PDB entry 9B2S | electron microscopy, 3.01 A resolution | chains D and J of the 11 polymer chains in the assembly

== Chain D ==
Name: Histone H2B 1.1
Organism: Xenopus laevis
UniProt: P02281 (H2B11_XENLA); residues 1-122 here correspond to UniProt positions 5-126 (UniProt number = residue number + 4)
Amino-acid sequence (123 residues; numbered 0 to 122; the number before each row is that of its first residue; numbering starts at 0):
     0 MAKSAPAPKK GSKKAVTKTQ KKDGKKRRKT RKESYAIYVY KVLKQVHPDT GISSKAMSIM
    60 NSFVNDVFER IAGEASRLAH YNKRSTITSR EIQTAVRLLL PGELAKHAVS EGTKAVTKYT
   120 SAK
Not modelled in the structure: 0-25
Differences from the reference sequence: initiating methionine (0); engineered mutation Thr29 (Ser33 in P02281)
UniProt features mapped onto this chain:
  - modified residue: Lys2 (N6-acetyllysine), Lys9 (N6-acetyllysine), Ser11 (Phosphoserine), Lys12 (N6-acetyllysine), Lys17 (N6-acetyllysine)
  - glycosylation: Ser109 (O-linked (GlcNAc) serine)
  - cross-link: Lys117 (Glycyl lysine isopeptide (Lys-Gly) (interchain with G-Cter in ubiquitin))

== Chain J ==
Molecule: 601 DNA
Organism: synthetic construct
Sequence (185 nucleotides; row label = number of the first residue in the row; numbers below 1 keep their minus sign (DG-92 is residue -92)):
   -92 GTCGCTGTTC GCGACCGGCA ATCGATGTAT ATATCTGACA CGTGCCTGGA GACTAGGGAG
   -32 TAATCCCCTT GGCGGTTAAA ACGCGGGGGA CAGCGCGTAC GTGCGTTTAA GCGGTGCTAG
    28 AGCTGTCTAC GACCAATTGA GCGGCCTCGG CACCGGGATT CTGATGGGCG GCCGCGTATA
    88 GGGTC
Not modelled in the structure: -92 to -79, 79-92

== How chain D and chain J interact ==
Residue-residue contacts - 10 pairs, chain D then chain J:
  Arg26(D) with DG50(J), hydrogen bond to the phosphate; DG51(J), hydrogen bond to the phosphate
  Arg27(D) with DG51(J), phosphate contact
  Arg30(D) with DG48(J), base contact; DC49(J), phosphate contact; DG50(J), phosphate contact
  Lys31(D) with DC49(J), sugar contact; DG50(J), hydrogen bond to the phosphate
  Ile36(D) with DC49(J), phosphate contact
  Tyr37(D) with DG48(J), hydrogen bond to the phosphate
Also at the interface, not in a pair above, chain D (10 interface residues in all): Lys28, Thr29, Glu32, Ser33
Also at the interface, not in a pair above, chain J (6 interface residues in all): DC-27, DC-26

== In short ==
10 residues of chain D and 6 residues of chain J are in contact, with 4 hydrogen bonds. Polar pairs include
Arg26(D)-DG50(J), Arg26(D)-DG51(J) and Lys31(D)-DG50(J).
Chain D is Histone H2B 1.1 (Xenopus laevis) and chain J is 601 DNA (synthetic construct); the structure,
Haspin bound to nucleosome in position 1, was determined by electron microscopy, deposited together with 9B2T
and 9B2U.
